1XZ5 - chains A and D of the 4 polymer chains in the assembly; structure by X-ray diffraction, 2.11 A resolution.

Chain A:
Protein: Hemoglobin alpha chain
Source organism: Homo sapiens
UniProt: P69905 (HBA_HUMAN); residue numbers follow UniProt; this construct covers 1-141
Sequence (141 residues; row label = number of the first residue in the row):
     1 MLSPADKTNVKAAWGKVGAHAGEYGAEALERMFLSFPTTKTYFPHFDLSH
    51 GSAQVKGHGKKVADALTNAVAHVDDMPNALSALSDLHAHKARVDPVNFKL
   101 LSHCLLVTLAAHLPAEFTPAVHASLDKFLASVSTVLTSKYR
Sequence notes: engineered mutation Met-1 (Val in P69905), Ala-91 (Leu in P69905)
Bound ions: heme Fe near His-87 (its only coordinating residue here)
Small-molecule neighbours: heme (HEM): Met-32, Thr-39, Tyr-42, Phe-43, His-45, Phe-46, His-58, Lys-61, Val-62, Ala-65, Leu-66, Leu-83, Leu-86, His-87, Val-93, Asn-97, Phe-98, Leu-101, Val-132, Ser-133, Leu-136
Swiss-Prot annotation at these positions:
  - site: Lys-61 (Not glycated)
  - natural variant: Asp-6 (A6D: In J-Toronto; this construct carries the variant), Ala-13 (A13D: In J-Paris 1/J-Aljezur), Glu-27 (A27E: In Shenyang; this construct carries the variant), Lys-61 (K61N: In Zambia; deletion: In Clinic), Asp-64 (A64D: In Pontoise; this construct carries the variant), Asp-75 (D75A: In Lille; D75G: In Chapel Hill; D75N: In G-Pest), Ala-111 (A111D: In Petah Tikva)

Chain D:
Protein: Hemoglobin beta chain
Source organism: Homo sapiens
UniProt: P68871 (HBB_HUMAN); numbering as in UniProt (aligned over 1-146)
Sequence (146 residues; numbered 1 to 146; the number before each row is that of its first residue):
     1 VHLTPEEKSAVTALWGKVNVDEVGGEALGRLLVVYPWTQRFFESFGDLST
    51 PDAVMGNPKVKAHGKKVLGAFSDGLAHLDNLKGTFATLSELHCDKLHVDP
   101 ENFRLLGNVLVCVLAHHFGKEFTPPVQAAYQKVVAGVANALAHKYH
Bound ions: heme Fe near His-92 (its only coordinating residue here)
Small-molecule neighbours: heme (HEM): Leu-31, Thr-38, Phe-41, Phe-42, Phe-45, His-63, Lys-66, Val-67, Ala-70, Phe-71, Phe-85, Leu-88, Leu-91, His-92, Leu-96, Val-98, Asn-102, Phe-103, Leu-106, Val-137, Leu-141
Swiss-Prot annotation at these positions:
  - natural variant: Leu-3 (H3L: In Graz; this construct carries the variant), Glu-7 (E7A: In G-Makassar; E7K: In Hb C; E7Q: In Machida; E7V: In SKCA), Lys-8 (E8K: In G-Siriraj; this construct carries the variant), Val-11 (A11V: In Iraq-Halabja; this construct carries the variant), Gly-16 (W16G: In Randwick; this construct carries the variant), Val-23 (E23V: In D-Granada; this construct carries the variant), Gly-24 (V24G: In Miyashiro; this construct carries the variant), Gly-25 (G25D: In Moscva; G25R: In Riverdale-Bronx; G25V: In Savannah), Leu-32 (L32P: In Yokohama), Val-33 (L33V: In Muscat; this construct carries the variant), Arg-40 (Q40R: In Tianshui; this construct carries the variant), Phe-42 (F42Y: In Mequon; deletion: In Bruxelles), 11 further natural variant entries in UniProt

Chain A / chain D interface:
Contacting residue pairs (26):
  Pro-37(A) with His-146(D)
  Thr-38(A) with Pro-100(D)
  Lys-40(A) with His-146(D), hydrogen bond (side chain-backbone)
  Thr-41(A) with His-97(D); Asp-99(D); Tyr-145(D)
  Tyr-42(A) with Arg-40(D); Asp-99(D), hydrogen bond
  Pro-44(A) with His-97(D)
  Ala-91(A) with Arg-40(D), hydrogen bond (backbone-side chain)
  Arg-92(A) with Trp-37(D); Arg-40(D), hydrogen bond (backbone-side chain); Glu-43(D), salt bridge
  Asp-94(A) with Trp-37(D), hydrogen bond; Asp-99(D); Glu-101(D); Leu-105(D)
  Pro-95(A) with Trp-37(D)
  Val-96(A) with Glu-101(D)
  Asn-97(A) with Asp-99(D)
  Tyr-140(A) with Pro-36(D); Trp-37(D), hydrophobic
  Arg-141(A) with Val-34(D), hydrogen bond (side chain-backbone); Tyr-35(D); Pro-36(D); Trp-37(D)
Other interface residues (no listed pair), chain D (15 interface residues in all): Gln-39, Val-98

Overview:
14 residues of chain A and 15 residues of chain D are in contact, with 6 hydrogen bonds and 1 salt bridge.
Among the polar pairs are Arg-92(A)/Glu-43(D), Lys-40(A)/His-146(D) and Tyr-42(A)/Asp-99(D). Chain A binds
heme. Ligands of chain D: heme.
Here chain A is Hemoglobin alpha chain and chain D is Hemoglobin beta chain, both from Homo sapiens. Entry
1XZ5 (T-to-THigh Quaternary Transitions in Human Hemoglobin: alphaL91A deoxy low-salt) was determined by X-ray
diffraction (same publication as 1XXT, 1XY0, 1XZ7, 1XZU, 1XZV, 1Y09 and 45 further entries).
